5L8R - chains B and H of the 16 polymer chains in the assembly; structure by X-ray diffraction, 2.60 A resolution.

# Chain B
Molecule: Photosystem I P700 chlorophyll a apoprotein A2
Organism: Pisum sativum
Notes: EC 1.97.1.12
UniProt: A0A0F6NGI2 (A0A0F6NGI2_PEA); numbering as in UniProt (aligned over 1-734)
Sequence (734 residues; row label = number of the first residue in the row):
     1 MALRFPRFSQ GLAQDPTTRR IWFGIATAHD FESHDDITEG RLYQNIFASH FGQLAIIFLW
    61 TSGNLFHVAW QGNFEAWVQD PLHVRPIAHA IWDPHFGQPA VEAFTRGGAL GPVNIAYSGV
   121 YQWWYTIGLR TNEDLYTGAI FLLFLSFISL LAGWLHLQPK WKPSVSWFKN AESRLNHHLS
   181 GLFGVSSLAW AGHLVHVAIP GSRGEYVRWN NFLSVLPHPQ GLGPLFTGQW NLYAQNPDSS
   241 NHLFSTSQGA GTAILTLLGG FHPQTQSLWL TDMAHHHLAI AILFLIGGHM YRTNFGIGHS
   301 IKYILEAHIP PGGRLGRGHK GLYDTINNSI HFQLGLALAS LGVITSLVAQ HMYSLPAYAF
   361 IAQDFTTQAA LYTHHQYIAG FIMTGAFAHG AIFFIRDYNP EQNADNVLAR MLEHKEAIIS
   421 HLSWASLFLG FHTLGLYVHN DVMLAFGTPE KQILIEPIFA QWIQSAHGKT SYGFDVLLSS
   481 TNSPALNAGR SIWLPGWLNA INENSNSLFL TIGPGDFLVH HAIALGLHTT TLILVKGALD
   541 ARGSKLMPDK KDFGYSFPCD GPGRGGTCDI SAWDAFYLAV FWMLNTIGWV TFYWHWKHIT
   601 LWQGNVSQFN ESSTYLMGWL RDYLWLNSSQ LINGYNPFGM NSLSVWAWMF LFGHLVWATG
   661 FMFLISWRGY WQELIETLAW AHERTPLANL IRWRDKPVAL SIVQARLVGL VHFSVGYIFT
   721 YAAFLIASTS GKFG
Disordered / not traced: 1
Bound ions: chlorophyll a Mg site 1 near Gln53 (its only coordinating residue here); chlorophyll a Mg site 2 near Asp93 (its only coordinating residue here); Ca2+: Ile501, Glu503, Asn506, Leu508; 4Fe-4S cluster Fe: Cys559, Cys568 (shared with 2 residues of chain A)
Small-molecule neighbours:
  - beta-carotene (BCR), molecule 1: Leu54, Ile57, Phe58, Trp60, Gly181, Leu182, Val185, Ser186, Leu188
  - beta-carotene (BCR), molecule 2: Leu65, Trp123, Trp124, Ile127, Leu129, Gly138, Phe141, Leu142, Leu145, Trp209
  - beta-carotene (BCR), molecule 3: Leu188, Leu222, Leu225, Phe226, Leu278, Leu285, Ile286, His289
  - beta-carotene (BCR), molecule 4: Phe332, Gly335, Leu336, Ala339, Val343, Met383, Ala386, Phe387, Gly390, Phe393, Phe394, Ala538
  - beta-carotene (BCR), molecule 5: Phe387, Leu408, Met411, Val535, Leu539
  - beta-carotene (BCR), molecule 6: Leu434, Gly435, Val438
  - beta-carotene (BCR), molecule 7: Val645, Trp648, Met649, Phe652, Trp671, Ile675, Leu678, Phe719
  - beta-carotene (BCR), molecule 8: Thr685, Pro686, Leu687, Ala688
  - chlorophyll a isomer (CL0): Leu620, Leu624, Trp625, Trp657
  - chlorophyll a (CLA), molecule 1: Phe5, Phe8, Gly24, Ile25, Ala28, His29, Phe31, His34, Ser49, Gly52, Gln53, Ile56
  - chlorophyll a (CLA), molecule 2: Thr18, Ile21, Trp22, Ile675, Leu678, Ala679, His682, Ile691, Arg692, Trp693, Arg694, Pro697, Val698
  - chlorophyll a (CLA), molecule 3: Trp22, Phe652, Leu655, Val656, Thr659, Met662, Phe663, Leu700, Val708, Val711, His712, Val715
  - chlorophyll a (CLA), molecule 4: Ile25, Ala26, Thr27, Ala28, His29, Asp30, His331, Leu334, Leu338, Phe381, Ile382, Thr384, Gly385, Ala388, His389, Ile392, Arg396, Tyr555, Trp573, Phe576, Phe652, Val711, Val715, Phe719
  - chlorophyll a (CLA), molecule 5: His29, Phe31, Tyr43, Ile46, Ser49, His50, Gln53, Leu54, Ile57, Phe168, Arg174, His178, Leu182, Phe183, Ile330, His331, Gln333, Leu334, Ala337, Leu338, Leu341
  - chlorophyll a (CLA), molecule 6: His29, Gln53, Ile56, Ile57, Trp60, Leu341, Ile378, Phe381, Ile382
  - chlorophyll a (CLA), molecule 7: Phe47, Phe51, Ile148, Leu151, Ala152, Leu155, His156, Lys160, Trp161, Pro163, Trp167
  - chlorophyll a (CLA), molecule 8: Phe47, His50, Phe51, Leu54, Trp123, Trp167, Phe168, Asn170, Ser173, Arg174, His177, His178, Gly181, Leu182, Phe183, Ile344, Tyr358
  - chlorophyll a (CLA), molecule 9: Phe51, Leu54, Phe58, Ile127, Gly128, Leu129, Asp134, Thr137, Gly138, Phe141, Leu145, Ile148, Ser149, Ser186, Ala189, Trp190, His193, His196, Val197, Val207, Arg208, Trp209, Phe212
  - chlorophyll a (CLA), molecule 10: Ile56, Leu59, Trp60, Ser62, Gly63, Phe66, His67, Trp70, Gln71, His89, Ala90, Trp92, Leu143
  - chlorophyll a (CLA), molecule 11: Ile56, Trp60, Asn64, His67, Ala88, His89, Asn114, Ile115, Ala116, Tyr117, Ser118, Val120, Val645, Trp646, Met649, Phe719
  - chlorophyll a (CLA), molecule 12: Ile57, Trp60, Thr61, Ser118, Gly119, Val120, Trp123, Val185, Ser186, Ala189, Leu341, Ile344, Thr345, Val348, Met352, Tyr358, Ile361, Leu371, His374, His375, Ile378, Ile382
  - chlorophyll a (CLA), molecule 13: Trp60, Asn64, Tyr117, Ser118, Ala370, Leu371, Thr373, His374, Tyr377, Ile378, Phe381, Met649, Ile718, Phe719, Tyr721, Ala722, Leu725, Ile726
  - chlorophyll a (CLA), molecule 14: His89, Ala90, Ile91, Trp92, Asp93, Pro94, His95, Phe96, Phe104, Asn114, Ser644, Val645, Trp648
  - chlorophyll a (CLA), molecule 15: Trp123, Thr126, Ile127, Leu182, Phe183, Ser186, Ser187, Trp190, Leu194, Leu268, Met273, His276, His277, Ile280, Phe284, Ile344, Leu347, Val348, His351, Met352, Ala357, Tyr358
  - chlorophyll a (CLA), molecule 16: Trp167, Asn170, Ser173, His177, Thr293, Asn294, Phe295
  - chlorophyll a (CLA), molecule 17: Ala171, Arg174, Leu175, His178, Leu179, Phe183, Ile280, Leu283, Phe284, Ile301, Leu305, Tyr323, Ile326, Asn327, Leu336, Ala337, Ser340, Leu341, Ile344
  - chlorophyll a (CLA), molecule 18: Leu175, Leu179, Phe183, Leu283, Phe284, Gly287, Met290, Tyr291, Ile301, Ile304, Leu305
  - chlorophyll a (CLA), molecule 19: Asn176, His177, Ser180, Gly181, Val185, Leu285, His289, Tyr291, Thr293, Phe295, Ile297
  - chlorophyll a (CLA), molecule 20: Leu188, Ala189, Ala191, Gly192, Val195, His196, Phe212, Leu213, Val215, Leu216, Pro217, His218, Gly221, Leu222, Phe226, Ile254, Leu255, Leu278
  - chlorophyll a (CLA), molecule 21: Leu225, Trp230, Asn231, Tyr233, Ala234, Leu255, Leu257, His275, Leu278, Ala279, Ile282, Leu283, Ile492
  - chlorophyll a (CLA), molecule 22: Thr256, Leu257, Gly259, Leu268, Asp272, Met273, His275, His276, Ala279, Ile280, Leu283, His351, Leu355, Trp493, Trp497
  - chlorophyll a (CLA), molecule 23: Ile286, Met290, His299, Tyr303, Ile304, Ala307, His308
  - chlorophyll a (CLA), molecule 24: Ile286, Gly287, His289, Met290, Ile297, Gly298, His299
  - chlorophyll a (CLA), molecule 25: Ile304, Leu305, His308, Leu315, His319, Leu322, Ile326, Phe332, Val407, Leu408, Met411
  - chlorophyll a (CLA), molecule 26: Ala307, His308, Ile309, Pro310, Pro311, Arg314, Leu315
  - chlorophyll a (CLA), molecule 27: Arg314, Leu315, Val407, Arg410, Met411, His414, Ala417, Ile418, His421
  - chlorophyll a (CLA), molecule 28: Leu336, Ala339, Ser340, Val343, Ile344, Leu347, Gln350, His351, Tyr353, Ser354, Leu355, Leu508, Phe509
  - chlorophyll a (CLA), molecule 29: Val343, Ser346, Leu347, Gln350, Gln376, Gly380, Met383, Phe387, Leu527, Thr530, Thr531, Leu534, Met583, Thr586, Ile587
  - chlorophyll a (CLA), molecule 30: Gln350, Tyr353, Tyr372, Gln376, Phe459, Ala460, Ile463, Gln464, Phe509, Leu510, Ile512, His520, Ile523, Leu527, Val590, Tyr593, Trp594, Lys597
  - chlorophyll a (CLA), molecule 31: Tyr377, Thr433, Leu434, Tyr437, Val519, Ala522, Leu525, Asn585, Trp589, Phe592, Leu616, Trp619, Leu620, Leu624, Ser628, Ile632, Phe650, His654, Trp657, Phe713, Tyr717, Thr720, Tyr721, Phe724
  - chlorophyll a (CLA), molecule 32: Ala417, His421, Trp424
  - chlorophyll a (CLA), molecule 33: Ile418, His421, Leu422, Trp424, Ala425, Ala524, Leu527, His528, Thr531
  - chlorophyll a (CLA), molecule 34: Ser420, His421, Ser423, Trp424, Leu427, Phe431
  - chlorophyll a (CLA), molecule 35: Ser423, Ser426, Leu427, Gly430, Phe431, Leu434, Leu525, Thr529, Leu532, Ile533, Leu578, Phe581, Trp582
  - chlorophyll a (CLA), molecule 36: Trp424, Phe428, Leu429, Ile455, Glu456, Pro457, Ile458, Phe459, Ala460, Phe517, His520, His521, Ala524, His528
  - chlorophyll a (CLA), molecule 37: Trp424, Leu427, Phe428, Phe431, His432
  - chlorophyll a (CLA), molecule 38: Phe431, His432, Gly435, Leu436, Val438, His439, Val442, Met443, Phe446, Lys451, Ile453
  - chlorophyll a (CLA), molecule 39: Leu434, Val438, Asp441, Leu525, Phe581, Trp582, Asn585, Trp589, Leu616, Leu620, Trp657, Phe713, Tyr717
  - chlorophyll a (CLA), molecule 40: Ile458, Phe459, Trp462, Phe474
  - chlorophyll a (CLA), molecule 41: Trp462, Ile463, Ala466, His467, Leu477, Leu478, Ala485, Trp493, Leu494, Trp497, Phe509
  - chlorophyll a (CLA), molecule 42: Leu477, Ser483, Pro484, Ala485, Ala488, Gly489, Trp493
  - chlorophyll a (CLA), molecule 43: Trp648, Leu651, Phe652, His654, Leu655, Trp657, Ala658, Phe661
  - chlorophyll a (CLA), molecule 44: Leu655, Ala658, Thr659, Phe661, Met662, Ile665, Ser666, Tyr670, Trp671, Leu674
  - chlorophyll a (CLA), molecule 45: Leu678, Ala681, His682, Thr685, Ala688, Ile691
  - chlorophyll a (CLA), molecule 46: Trp680, Ala681, Arg684, Thr685, Pro686
  - chlorophyll a (CLA), molecule 47: Thr685, Pro686, Leu687, Ala688, Leu690, Ile691
  - phylloquinone (PQN): Trp22, Ile25, Met662, Phe663, Ser666, Trp667, Arg668, Trp671, Ile675, Val698, Ala699, Leu700, Ser701, Ala705
  - 4Fe-4S cluster (SF4): Pro558, Cys559, Gly561, Pro562, Cys568, Trp667, Ile702, Arg706

# Chain H
Molecule: Photosystem I reaction center subunit VI
Organism: Pisum sativum
UniProt: A0A0M3KL10 (A0A0M3KL10_PEA); residues 53-138 here correspond to UniProt positions 2-87 (UniProt number = residue number - 51)
Sequence (88 residues; row label = number of the first residue in the row):
    53 VYFDLEDLGN TTGQWDLYGS DAPSPYNSLQ SKFFETFAAP FTKRGLLLKF LILGGGSTLA
   113 YFSATASGDI LPIKKGPQLP PQLGPRLG
Differences from the reference sequence: conflict Leu60 (Ile9 in A0A0M3KL10), Asn79 (Ser28 in A0A0M3KL10), Ser80 (Pro29 in A0A0M3KL10), Ala116 (Thr65 in A0A0M3KL10), Lys126 (Val75 in A0A0M3KL10), Gln134 (Lys83 in A0A0M3KL10); expression tag (139-140)
Small-molecule neighbours:
  - beta-carotene (BCR): Leu81, Phe85, Thr88, Phe89
  - chlorophyll a (CLA), molecule 1: Pro77, Tyr78, Gln82, Phe86
  - chlorophyll a (CLA), molecule 2: Asn79, Leu81, Gln82, Phe85, Phe86
  - chlorophyll a (CLA), molecule 3: Leu103, Ile104, Gly107, Gly108, Thr110, Leu111, Leu123

# How chain B and chain H interact
Contacting residue pairs (34; chain B residue first):
  Leu82(B) with Leu139(H)
  His83(B) with Leu139(H); Gly140(H), hydrogen bond (backbone-backbone)
  Arg85(B) with Gly136(H); Gly140(H), hydrogen bond (side chain-backbone)
  Ile91(B) with Ile125(H)
  Trp92(B) with Ser115(H); Ile125(H); Lys126(H)
  Asp93(B) with Ile125(H)
  Phe96(B) with Pro124(H)
  Gly97(B) with Pro124(H)
  Gln98(B) with Pro124(H); Lys127(H); Gly128(H), hydrogen bond (side chain-backbone)
  Val101(B) with Pro124(H); Gly128(H); Pro129(H)
  Glu102(B) with Pro129(H); Gln130(H), hydrogen bond (side chain-backbone); Leu131(H), hydrogen bond (side chain-backbone); Gln134(H)
  Thr105(B) with Pro129(H)
  Gly107(B) with Gly140(H), hydrogen bond (backbone-backbone)
  Leu110(B) with Pro129(H)
  Gly111(B) with Pro129(H)
  Pro112(B) with Ile125(H), hydrophobic
  Gln363(B) with Arg138(H), hydrogen bond (backbone-side chain)
  Phe365(B) with Arg138(H)
  Ser730(B) with Pro137(H)
  Gly731(B) with Pro137(H)
  Lys732(B) with Pro137(H)
  Phe733(B) with Pro137(H), hydrophobic; Arg138(H), hydrogen bond (backbone-side chain)
Other interface residues (no listed pair), chain B (26 interface residues in all): Val84, Pro94, Gly108, Pro686
Other interface residues (no listed pair), chain H (18 interface residues in all): Tyr70, Leu123, Leu135

# In short
26 residues of chain B and 18 residues of chain H are in contact, with 8 hydrogen bonds. Among the polar pairs
are Arg85(B)-Gly140(H), Gln98(B)-Gly128(H) and Glu102(B)-Gln130(H).
Here chain B is Photosystem I P700 chlorophyll a apoprotein A2 and chain H is Photosystem I reaction center
subunit VI, both from Pisum sativum. Entry 5L8R (The structure of plant photosystem I super-complex at 2.6
angstrom resolution) was determined by X-ray diffraction.
